Entry 7Q5P (electron microscopy, 3.30 A resolution); this record covers chains A and B of the 3 polymer chains in the assembly.

Chain A (and B):
Molecule: Type VI secretion protein VgrG
Organism: Pseudomonas fluorescens (strain ATCC BAA-477 / NRRL B-23932 / Pf-5)
Notes: chain B of this document is another copy of the same molecule, construct and numbering; everything in this record applies to it too
UniProt: Q4K3N1 (Q4K3N1_PSEF5); residues -2 to 642 here correspond to UniProt positions 1-645 (UniProt number = residue number + 3)
Sequence (645 residues; each row starts with the number of its first residue; numbers below 1 keep their minus sign (Met-2 is residue -2)):
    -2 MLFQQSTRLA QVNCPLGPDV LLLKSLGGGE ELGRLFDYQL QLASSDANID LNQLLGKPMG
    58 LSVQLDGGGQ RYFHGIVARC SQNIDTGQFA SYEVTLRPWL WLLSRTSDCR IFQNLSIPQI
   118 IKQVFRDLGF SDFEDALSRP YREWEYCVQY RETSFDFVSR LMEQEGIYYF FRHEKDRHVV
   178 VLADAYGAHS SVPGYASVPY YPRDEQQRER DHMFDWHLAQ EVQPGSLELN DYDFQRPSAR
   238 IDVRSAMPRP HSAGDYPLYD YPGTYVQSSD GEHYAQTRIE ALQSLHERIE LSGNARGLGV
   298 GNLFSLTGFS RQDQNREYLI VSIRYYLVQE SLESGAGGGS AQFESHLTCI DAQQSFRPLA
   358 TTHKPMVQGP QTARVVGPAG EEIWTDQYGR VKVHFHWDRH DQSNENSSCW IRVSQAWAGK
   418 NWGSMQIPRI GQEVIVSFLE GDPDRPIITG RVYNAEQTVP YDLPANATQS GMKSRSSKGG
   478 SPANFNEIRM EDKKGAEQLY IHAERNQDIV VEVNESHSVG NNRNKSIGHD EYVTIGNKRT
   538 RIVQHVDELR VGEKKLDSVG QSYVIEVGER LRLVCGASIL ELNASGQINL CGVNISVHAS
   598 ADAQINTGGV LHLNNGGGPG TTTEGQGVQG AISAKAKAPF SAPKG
Disordered / not traced: -2 to 4, 329-337, 641-642

Interface between chain A and chain B:
Residue-residue contacts (431; chain A residue first):
  Tyr197(A) - Ile81(B)
  Asp212(A) - Asn80(B)
  Asp212(A) - Ile81(B)
  Trp213(A) - Gln79(B)
  Trp213(A) - Asn80(B)
  Trp213(A) - Ile81(B)
  His214(A) - Gln79(B)
  His214(A) - Asn80(B)  hydrogen bond
  Leu215(A) - Ser78(B)  hydrogen bond (backbone-side chain)
  Leu215(A) - Gln79(B)  hydrogen bond (backbone-backbone)
  Ala216(A) - Cys77(B)
  Gln217(A) - Leu48(B)
  Gln217(A) - Asn49(B)
  Gln217(A) - Arg76(B)
  Gln217(A) - Cys77(B)  hydrogen bond (backbone-backbone)
  Glu218(A) - Leu52(B)
  Glu218(A) - Ala75(B)
  Glu218(A) - Arg76(B)  salt bridge
  Val219(A) - Leu52(B)  hydrophobic
  Val219(A) - Val74(B)
  Val219(A) - Ala75(B)  hydrogen bond (backbone-backbone)
  Val219(A) - Trp98(B)  hydrophobic
  Val219(A) - Arg102(B)
  Pro221(A) - Arg102(B)
  Glu225(A) - Arg396(B)  salt bridge
  Asn227(A) - His393(B)
  Tyr229(A) - Thr369(B)
  Tyr229(A) - His393(B)
  Tyr229(A) - Glu430(B)  hydrogen bond
  Tyr229(A) - Asn451(B)  hydrogen bond
  Phe231(A) - Asn451(B)
  Phe231(A) - Ala452(B)  hydrogen bond (backbone-backbone)
  Gln232(A) - Ala452(B)
  Pro234(A) - Arg371(B)  hydrogen bond (backbone-side chain)
  Pro234(A) - Asn451(B)
  Pro234(A) - Glu453(B)
  Ser235(A) - Arg371(B)
  His248(A) - Asn49(B)
  Ser249(A) - Leu52(B)  hydrogen bond (side chain-backbone)
  Ser249(A) - Gly53(B)
  Ser249(A) - Lys54(B)
  Tyr253(A) - Trp96(B)
  Tyr253(A) - Leu99(B)
  Tyr253(A) - Arg102(B)
  Pro254(A) - Thr103(B)  hydrogen bond (backbone-side chain)
  Pro254(A) - Ser104(B)
  Leu255(A) - Arg102(B)
  Leu255(A) - Thr103(B)
  Leu255(A) - Ser104(B)
  Tyr256(A) - Ser104(B)  hydrogen bond (backbone-side chain)
  Tyr256(A) - Asp105(B)
  Tyr256(A) - Cys106(B)
  Tyr256(A) - Trp394(B)  hydrogen bond (side chain-backbone)
  Tyr256(A) - Arg396(B)
  Asp257(A) - Arg148(B)  salt bridge
  Tyr258(A) - Gln368(B)
  Tyr258(A) - His393(B)
  Tyr258(A) - Trp394(B)  hydrophobic
  Pro259(A) - Arg148(B)
  His283(A) - Asn49(B)
  Arg285(A) - Arg76(B)
  Arg308(A) - Ala44(B)
  Arg308(A) - Asn45(B)
  Arg308(A) - Ile46(B)  hydrogen bond (side chain-backbone)
  Arg308(A) - Asp47(B)
  Arg308(A) - Gln79(B)  hydrogen bond
  Asp310(A) - Asn45(B)
  Met363(A) - Gln365(B)
  Val364(A) - Gln365(B)
  Gln365(A) - Gln365(B)
  Ile380(A) - Ala464(B)
  Asp383(A) - Leu460(B)
  Gln384(A) - Val456(B)
  Tyr385(A) - Ala452(B)  hydrophobic
  Tyr385(A) - Val456(B)
  Gly386(A) - Leu460(B)
  Arg409(A) - Glu430(B)  salt bridge
  Arg409(A) - Val449(B)
  Arg409(A) - Tyr450(B)  hydrogen bond (side chain-backbone)
  Arg409(A) - Asn451(B)
  Ser411(A) - Ile432(B)
  Ser411(A) - Arg448(B)
  Gln412(A) - Arg448(B)  hydrogen bond (backbone-backbone)
  Gln412(A) - Tyr450(B)
  Ala413(A) - Gln423(B)
  Ala413(A) - Arg448(B)  hydrogen bond (backbone-side chain)
  Trp414(A) - Gln423(B)
  Trp414(A) - Ile424(B)  hydrogen bond (side chain-backbone)
  Trp414(A) - Pro425(B)
  Trp414(A) - Arg426(B)
  Trp414(A) - Gln429(B)
  Trp414(A) - Tyr450(B)  hydrogen bond (backbone-side chain)
  Ala415(A) - Gln429(B)  hydrogen bond (backbone-side chain)
  Ala415(A) - Val449(B)
  Ala415(A) - Tyr450(B)
  Gly416(A) - Gln429(B)
  Gly416(A) - Tyr450(B)
  Gly416(A) - Gln454(B)
  Gly416(A) - Thr455(B)  hydrogen bond (backbone-backbone)
  Lys417(A) - Gln454(B)  hydrogen bond (backbone-side chain)
  Lys417(A) - Thr455(B)
  Lys417(A) - Arg472(B)  hydrogen bond (backbone-side chain)
  Asn418(A) - Tyr450(B)
  Asn418(A) - Thr455(B)  hydrogen bond (backbone-backbone)
  Asn418(A) - Val456(B)
  Asn418(A) - Pro457(B)
  Asn418(A) - Arg472(B)
  Trp419(A) - Arg426(B)
  Trp419(A) - Gln429(B)
  Trp419(A) - Tyr450(B)
  Trp419(A) - Pro457(B)
  Trp419(A) - Lys470(B)
  Trp419(A) - Ser471(B)
  Trp419(A) - Arg472(B)
  Gly420(A) - Tyr450(B)  hydrogen bond (backbone-side chain)
  Gly420(A) - Pro457(B)
  Gly420(A) - Gly468(B)
  Gly420(A) - Lys470(B)  hydrogen bond (backbone-backbone)
  Ser421(A) - Tyr450(B)  hydrogen bond (backbone-side chain)
  Ser421(A) - Gly468(B)
  Ser421(A) - Met469(B)
  Met422(A) - Val456(B)  hydrophobic
  Met422(A) - Pro457(B)
  Met422(A) - Tyr458(B)  hydrophobic
  Met422(A) - Leu460(B)  hydrophobic
  Met422(A) - Gln466(B)
  Met422(A) - Ser467(B)  hydrogen bond (backbone-side chain)
  Met422(A) - Gly468(B)  hydrogen bond (backbone-backbone)
  Gln423(A) - Ser467(B)  hydrogen bond
  Ile424(A) - Leu460(B)  hydrophobic
  Ile424(A) - Ala464(B)
  Arg426(A) - Asp489(B)  salt bridge
  Ser434(A) - Pro367(B)
  Phe435(A) - Gly366(B)
  Phe435(A) - Pro367(B)
  Leu436(A) - Pro367(B)
  Glu437(A) - Tyr147(B)  hydrogen bond
  Glu437(A) - Val364(B)
  Glu437(A) - Gln365(B)
  Glu437(A) - Gly366(B)  hydrogen bond (backbone-backbone)
  Glu437(A) - Pro367(B)
  Glu437(A) - Gln368(B)  hydrogen bond
  Gly438(A) - Gln365(B)
  Gly438(A) - Gly366(B)
  Thr446(A) - Ile432(B)
  Ser467(A) - Trp414(B)
  Met469(A) - Ser467(B)
  Met469(A) - Met487(B)  hydrophobic
  Ser471(A) - Asp489(B)
  Arg472(A) - Asp489(B)  hydrogen bond (backbone-side chain)
  Ser473(A) - Asp489(B)
  Ser473(A) - Lys491(B)
  Ser473(A) - Glu494(B)  hydrogen bond
  Ser474(A) - Thr465(B)
  Ser474(A) - Asp489(B)  hydrogen bond (backbone-backbone)
  Lys475(A) - Lys491(B)
  Gly476(A) - Lys491(B)
  Asn483(A) - Glu488(B)  hydrogen bond (side chain-backbone)
  Asn483(A) - Asp489(B)
  Asn483(A) - Glu494(B)
  Ile485(A) - Ile485(B)  hydrophobic
  Ile485(A) - Met487(B)  hydrophobic
  Ile498(A) - Leu496(B)  hydrophobic
  His499(A) - Leu496(B)
  Ala500(A) - Leu496(B)  hydrophobic
  Glu501(A) - Glu494(B)
  Arg502(A) - Gly492(B)
  Arg502(A) - Glu494(B)  salt bridge
  Asn503(A) - Glu494(B)  hydrogen bond (backbone-backbone)
  Asn503(A) - Gln495(B)
  Asn503(A) - Leu496(B)  hydrogen bond (backbone-backbone)
  Gln504(A) - Leu496(B)
  Gln504(A) - Ile498(B)
  Asp505(A) - Gln495(B)
  Asp505(A) - Leu496(B)  hydrogen bond (backbone-backbone)
  Asp505(A) - Tyr497(B)
  Asp505(A) - Ile498(B)  hydrogen bond (backbone-backbone)
  Ile506(A) - Ile498(B)
  Ile506(A) - Gln504(B)
  Val507(A) - Ile498(B)  hydrogen bond (backbone-backbone)
  Val507(A) - His499(B)
  Val507(A) - Ala500(B)  hydrogen bond (backbone-backbone)
  Val508(A) - Ala500(B)
  Val508(A) - Arg502(B)
  Val508(A) - Asn503(B)
  Val508(A) - Gln504(B)
  Glu509(A) - His499(B)  salt bridge
  Glu509(A) - Ala500(B)  hydrogen bond (backbone-backbone)
  Glu509(A) - Glu501(B)
  Glu509(A) - Arg502(B)
  Val510(A) - Arg502(B)  hydrogen bond (backbone-backbone)
  Asn511(A) - Arg502(B)  hydrogen bond (backbone-backbone)
  Asn511(A) - Asn503(B)
  Asn511(A) - Gln504(B)  hydrogen bond (backbone-backbone)
  Glu512(A) - Gln504(B)
  Ser513(A) - Gln504(B)  hydrogen bond (backbone-backbone)
  Ser513(A) - Asp505(B)
  Ser513(A) - Ile506(B)  hydrogen bond (backbone-backbone)
  His514(A) - Ile506(B)
  His514(A) - Glu512(B)  salt bridge
  Ser515(A) - Ile506(B)  hydrogen bond (backbone-backbone)
  Ser515(A) - Val507(B)
  Ser515(A) - Val508(B)  hydrogen bond (backbone-backbone)
  Val516(A) - Val508(B)
  Val516(A) - Val510(B)
  Val516(A) - Glu512(B)
  Gly517(A) - Val508(B)  hydrogen bond (backbone-backbone)
  Gly517(A) - Glu509(B)
  Gly517(A) - Val510(B)
  Asn518(A) - Val510(B)  hydrogen bond (backbone-backbone)
  Asn518(A) - Asn511(B)
  Asn519(A) - Val510(B)
  Asn519(A) - Asn511(B)  hydrogen bond (backbone-side chain)
  Asn519(A) - Glu512(B)  hydrogen bond (backbone-backbone)
  Arg520(A) - Glu512(B)  salt bridge
  Arg520(A) - His514(B)
  Asn521(A) - Glu512(B)
  Asn521(A) - Ser513(B)  hydrogen bond (backbone-side chain)
  Asn521(A) - His514(B)  hydrogen bond (backbone-backbone)
  Lys522(A) - His514(B)
  Lys522(A) - Arg520(B)
  Ser523(A) - His514(B)  hydrogen bond (backbone-backbone)
  Ser523(A) - Ser515(B)
  Ser523(A) - Val516(B)  hydrogen bond (backbone-backbone)
  Ile524(A) - Val516(B)
  Ile524(A) - Asn518(B)
  Ile524(A) - Arg520(B)
  Gly525(A) - Val516(B)  hydrogen bond (backbone-backbone)
  Gly525(A) - Gly517(B)
  Gly525(A) - Asn518(B)
  His526(A) - Gly517(B)
  His526(A) - Asn518(B)  hydrogen bond (backbone-backbone)
  Asp527(A) - Asn518(B)
  Asp527(A) - Asn519(B)  hydrogen bond (backbone-side chain)
  Asp527(A) - Arg520(B)  hydrogen bond (backbone-backbone)
  Glu528(A) - Arg520(B)  salt bridge
  Tyr529(A) - Asn519(B)
  Tyr529(A) - Arg520(B)  hydrogen bond (backbone-backbone)
  Tyr529(A) - Asn521(B)
  Tyr529(A) - Lys522(B)  hydrogen bond (backbone-backbone)
  Val530(A) - Lys522(B)
  Thr531(A) - Lys522(B)  hydrogen bond (backbone-backbone)
  Thr531(A) - Ser523(B)  hydrogen bond
  Thr531(A) - Ile524(B)  hydrogen bond (backbone-backbone)
  Thr531(A) - Pro636(B)
  Thr531(A) - Phe637(B)
  Ile532(A) - Ile524(B)
  Ile532(A) - His526(B)
  Ile532(A) - Phe637(B)
  Gly533(A) - Ile524(B)  hydrogen bond (backbone-backbone)
  Gly533(A) - Gly525(B)
  Gly533(A) - His526(B)
  Gly533(A) - Phe637(B)
  Asn534(A) - His526(B)  hydrogen bond (backbone-backbone)
  Lys535(A) - His526(B)  hydrogen bond (backbone-backbone)
  Lys535(A) - Asp527(B)
  Lys535(A) - Glu528(B)  hydrogen bond (backbone-backbone)
  Arg536(A) - Glu528(B)  salt bridge
  Thr537(A) - Glu528(B)  hydrogen bond (backbone-backbone)
  Thr537(A) - Tyr529(B)
  Thr537(A) - Val530(B)  hydrogen bond (backbone-backbone)
  Arg538(A) - Val530(B)
  Arg538(A) - Arg536(B)
  Ile539(A) - Val530(B)  hydrogen bond (backbone-backbone)
  Ile539(A) - Thr531(B)
  Ile539(A) - Ile532(B)  hydrogen bond (backbone-backbone)
  Val540(A) - Ile532(B)
  Val540(A) - Asn534(B)
  Gln541(A) - Ile532(B)  hydrogen bond (backbone-backbone)
  Gln541(A) - Gly533(B)  hydrogen bond (side chain-backbone)
  His542(A) - Asn534(B)  hydrogen bond
  Val543(A) - Asn534(B)  hydrogen bond (backbone-backbone)
  Val543(A) - Lys535(B)
  Val543(A) - Arg536(B)  hydrogen bond (backbone-backbone)
  Asp544(A) - Arg536(B)
  Glu545(A) - Lys535(B)  salt bridge
  Glu545(A) - Arg536(B)  hydrogen bond (backbone-backbone)
  Glu545(A) - Thr537(B)
  Glu545(A) - Arg538(B)  hydrogen bond (backbone-backbone)
  Leu546(A) - Arg538(B)
  Arg547(A) - Arg538(B)  hydrogen bond (backbone-backbone)
  Arg547(A) - Ile539(B)
  Arg547(A) - Val540(B)  hydrogen bond (backbone-backbone)
  Val548(A) - Val540(B)
  Val548(A) - His542(B)
  Gly549(A) - Val540(B)  hydrogen bond (backbone-backbone)
  Gly549(A) - Gln541(B)  hydrogen bond (backbone-backbone)
  Glu550(A) - Gln541(B)
  Glu550(A) - His542(B)  hydrogen bond (backbone-backbone)
  Lys551(A) - His542(B)  hydrogen bond (backbone-backbone)
  Lys551(A) - Val543(B)
  Lys551(A) - Asp544(B)  hydrogen bond (backbone-backbone)
  Lys552(A) - Asp544(B)
  Leu553(A) - Asp544(B)  hydrogen bond (backbone-backbone)
  Leu553(A) - Glu545(B)
  Leu553(A) - Leu546(B)  hydrogen bond (backbone-backbone)
  Asp554(A) - Leu546(B)
  Ser555(A) - Leu546(B)  hydrogen bond (backbone-backbone)
  Ser555(A) - Arg547(B)
  Ser555(A) - Val548(B)  hydrogen bond (backbone-backbone)
  Ser555(A) - Ile629(B)
  Val556(A) - Val548(B)
  Val556(A) - Glu550(B)
  Val556(A) - Ile629(B)
  Gly557(A) - Val548(B)  hydrogen bond (backbone-backbone)
  Gly557(A) - Gly549(B)
  Gly557(A) - Glu550(B)
  Gly557(A) - Gln626(B)  hydrogen bond (backbone-side chain)
  Gly557(A) - Ile629(B)
  Gly557(A) - Ser630(B)
  Gln558(A) - Glu550(B)  hydrogen bond (backbone-backbone)
  Gln558(A) - Lys551(B)
  Gln558(A) - Gln626(B)
  Ser559(A) - Glu550(B)  hydrogen bond (backbone-backbone)
  Ser559(A) - Lys551(B)
  Ser559(A) - Lys552(B)  hydrogen bond (backbone-backbone)
  Tyr560(A) - Lys552(B)  hydrogen bond
  Tyr560(A) - Asp554(B)  hydrogen bond
  Tyr560(A) - Tyr560(B)
  Val561(A) - Lys552(B)  hydrogen bond (backbone-backbone)
  Val561(A) - Leu553(B)
  Val561(A) - Asp554(B)  hydrogen bond (backbone-backbone)
  Ile562(A) - Asp554(B)
  Ile562(A) - Tyr560(B)  hydrophobic
  Glu563(A) - Asp554(B)
  Glu563(A) - Ser555(B)  hydrogen bond
  Glu563(A) - Val556(B)
  Val564(A) - Val556(B)
  Val564(A) - Gln558(B)
  Gly565(A) - Val556(B)  hydrogen bond (backbone-backbone)
  Gly565(A) - Gly557(B)
  Gly565(A) - Gln558(B)  hydrogen bond (backbone-backbone)
  Glu566(A) - Gln558(B)  hydrogen bond (backbone-backbone)
  Arg567(A) - Gln558(B)  hydrogen bond (backbone-backbone)
  Arg567(A) - Ser559(B)
  Arg567(A) - Tyr560(B)  hydrogen bond (backbone-backbone)
  Leu568(A) - Tyr560(B)
  Arg569(A) - Tyr560(B)  hydrogen bond (backbone-backbone)
  Arg569(A) - Val561(B)
  Arg569(A) - Ile562(B)  hydrogen bond (backbone-backbone)
  Leu570(A) - Ile562(B)  hydrophobic
  Leu570(A) - Leu568(B)  hydrophobic
  Leu570(A) - Leu570(B)  hydrophobic
  Leu570(A) - Leu579(B)  hydrophobic
  Val571(A) - Val564(B)  hydrogen bond (backbone-backbone)
  Cys572(A) - Val564(B)
  Cys572(A) - Glu566(B)  hydrogen bond (side chain-backbone)
  Cys572(A) - Arg567(B)  hydrogen bond (side chain-backbone)
  Cys572(A) - Leu568(B)
  Cys572(A) - Leu579(B)  hydrogen bond (side chain-backbone)
  Cys572(A) - Asn580(B)
  Cys572(A) - Ala581(B)  hydrogen bond (side chain-backbone)
  Gly573(A) - Val564(B)
  Gly573(A) - Ala581(B)
  Ser575(A) - Leu579(B)
  Ser575(A) - Asn580(B)  hydrogen bond (side chain-backbone)
  Ser575(A) - Gly583(B)  hydrogen bond (side chain-backbone)
  Ser575(A) - Gln584(B)
  Ser575(A) - Ile585(B)
  Leu577(A) - Leu579(B)  hydrophobic
  Gly589(A) - Ile585(B)
  Val590(A) - Gly583(B)  hydrogen bond (backbone-backbone)
  Asn591(A) - Gly583(B)  hydrogen bond (backbone-backbone)
  Asn591(A) - Gln584(B)
  Asn591(A) - Ile585(B)  hydrogen bond (backbone-backbone)
  Ile592(A) - Ile585(B)
  Ser593(A) - Gln584(B)
  Ser593(A) - Ile585(B)  hydrogen bond (backbone-backbone)
  Ser593(A) - Asn586(B)
  Val594(A) - Leu587(B)  hydrophobic
  Val594(A) - Ile592(B)  hydrophobic
  His595(A) - Cys588(B)
  His595(A) - Gly589(B)  hydrogen bond (backbone-backbone)
  His595(A) - Gly615(B)
  His595(A) - Pro616(B)
  His595(A) - Gly617(B)
  His595(A) - Thr618(B)  hydrogen bond
  Ala596(A) - Gly589(B)
  Ala596(A) - Val590(B)
  Ser597(A) - Gly589(B)
  Ser597(A) - Val590(B)
  Ala598(A) - Val590(B)  hydrogen bond (backbone-backbone)
  Ala598(A) - Asn591(B)
  Asp599(A) - Val590(B)
  Asp599(A) - Asn591(B)
  Asp599(A) - Ile592(B)
  Ala600(A) - Ile592(B)
  Gln601(A) - Ile592(B)  hydrogen bond (backbone-backbone)
  Gln601(A) - Ser593(B)
  Gln601(A) - Val594(B)
  Ile602(A) - Val594(B)
  Asn603(A) - Val594(B)  hydrogen bond (backbone-backbone)
  Asn603(A) - His595(B)
  Asn603(A) - Ala596(B)  hydrogen bond (backbone-backbone)
  Thr604(A) - Ala596(B)
  Thr604(A) - Ala598(B)
  Thr604(A) - Ala600(B)
  Gly605(A) - Ala596(B)  hydrogen bond (backbone-backbone)
  Gly605(A) - Ser597(B)
  Gly605(A) - Ala598(B)
  Gly606(A) - Ser597(B)
  Gly606(A) - Ala598(B)  hydrogen bond (backbone-backbone)
  Gly606(A) - Asp599(B)
  Val607(A) - Asp599(B)  hydrogen bond (backbone-side chain)
  Val607(A) - Ala600(B)
  Leu608(A) - Ala600(B)
  Leu608(A) - Gln601(B)
  His609(A) - Ala600(B)
  His609(A) - Gln601(B)
  His609(A) - Ile602(B)
  Leu610(A) - Ile602(B)
  Asn611(A) - Ile602(B)  hydrogen bond (backbone-backbone)
  Asn611(A) - Asn603(B)  hydrogen bond (backbone-side chain)
  Asn611(A) - Thr604(B)  hydrogen bond (side chain-backbone)
  Asn612(A) - Gln601(B)  hydrogen bond
  Asn612(A) - Asn603(B)  hydrogen bond (backbone-side chain)
  Gly613(A) - Asn603(B)  hydrogen bond (backbone-side chain)
  Gly615(A) - Gln601(B)
  Gln623(A) - Val561(B)
  Gln623(A) - Glu563(B)
  Gly624(A) - Glu563(B)
  Gly624(A) - Val564(B)
  Gly624(A) - Gly565(B)
  Gln626(A) - Gly565(B)
  Gln626(A) - Glu566(B)
  Ile629(A) - Glu563(B)
  Ala633(A) - Ile539(B)
  Ala633(A) - Val540(B)
  Pro636(A) - Ile539(B)  hydrophobic
  Phe637(A) - Ile539(B)  hydrophobic
  Phe637(A) - Gln541(B)
Also at the interface, not in a pair above, chain A (196 interface residues in all): Gln220, Ala250, Phe306, Gly366, Thr382, Val410, Ile444, Ile445, Asn481, Ala574, Ile576, Leu587, Cys588, Gly614, Lys632
Also at the interface, not in a pair above, chain B (189 interface residues in all): Leu125, Thr446, Gly447, Pro461, Ala493, Leu608, Ala633

In short:
196 residues of chain A face 189 of chain B across their interface, with 138 hydrogen bonds and 12 salt
bridges. Polar contacts include Glu218(A)-Arg76(B), Glu225(A)-Arg396(B) and Asp257(A)-Arg148(B).
Both chains are Type VI secretion protein VgrG (Pseudomonas fluorescens (strain ATCC BAA-477 / NRRL B-23932 /
Pf-5)). Entry 7Q5P (Structure of VgrG1 from Pseudomonas protegens) was determined by electron microscopy (same
publication as 7Q97).
